6JD4 - chain A; structure by X-ray diffraction, 2.10 A resolution.

[Chain A]
Name: ESX-1 secretion system protein EccCb1
From: Mycobacterium tuberculosis (strain ATCC 25618 / H37Rv)
Reference sequence: P9WNB1 (ECC1B_MYCTU); residues 315-591 here = UniProt positions 315-591
Amino-acid sequence (281 residues; numbered 311 to 591; the number before each row is that of its first residue):
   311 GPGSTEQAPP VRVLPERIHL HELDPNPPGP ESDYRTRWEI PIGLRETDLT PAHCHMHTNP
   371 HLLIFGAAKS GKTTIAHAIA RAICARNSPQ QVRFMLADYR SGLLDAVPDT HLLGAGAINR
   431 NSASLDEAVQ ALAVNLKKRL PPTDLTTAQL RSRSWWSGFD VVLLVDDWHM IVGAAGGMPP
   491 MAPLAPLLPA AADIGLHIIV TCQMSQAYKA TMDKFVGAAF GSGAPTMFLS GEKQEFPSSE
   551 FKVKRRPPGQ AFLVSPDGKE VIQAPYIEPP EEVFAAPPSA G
Not modelled in the structure: 311-317, 579-591
Sequence notes: expression tag (311-314)
Metal / ion sites: Mg2+: Thr-383 (together with ATP)
Ligand contacts: ATP (adenosine-5'-triphosphate): Glu-326, Arg-327, Ala-377, Ala-378, Lys-379, Ser-380, Gly-381, Lys-382, Thr-383, Thr-384, Ile-385, Arg-410, Asp-477, Pro-558, Gly-559, Gln-573, Ala-574, Pro-575, Tyr-576
Curated features (UniProtKB/Swiss-Prot):
  - binding site (ATP): Gly-376 to Thr-383
  - mutagenesis: Lys-382 (K382T: Cells unable to export EsxB)
Reported in the primary citation:
  - binding site for ATP: Arg-327, Lys-379, Lys-382, Thr-384, Ile-385, Arg-410, Pro-558, Gln-573, Ala-574, Pro-575, Tyr-576
  - Mg2+ coordination: Thr-383
  - Mg2+ coordination through a water molecule: Asp-476, Asp-477

[Overview]
Ligands of chain A: ATP. UniProt lists 8 ATP-binding residues and one mutagenesis site. From the paper: a
binding site for ATP at Arg-327, Lys-379 and Lys-382 among others; water-mediated Mg2+ coordination by Asp-476
and Asp-477.
Chain A is ESX-1 secretion system protein EccCb1 (Mycobacterium tuberculosis (strain ATCC 25618 / H37Rv)); the
structure, ATPase, was determined by X-ray diffraction together with 6J17, 6J18 and 6J19 from the same study.
